6NCI - chains A and B; structure by X-ray diffraction, 2.08 A resolution.

== Chain A (and B) ==
Molecule: Phosphohydrolase (MutT/nudix family protein)
From: Bacillus cereus (strain ATCC 14579 / DSM 31 / JCM 2152 / NBRC 15305 / NCIMB 9373 / NRRL B-3711)
Notes: chain B of this document is another copy of the same molecule, construct and numbering; everything in this record applies to it too
UniProt: Q81EE8 (Q81EE8_BACCR); residues 1-205 here = UniProt positions 1-205
Chain sequence (205 residues; each row starts with the number of its first residue):
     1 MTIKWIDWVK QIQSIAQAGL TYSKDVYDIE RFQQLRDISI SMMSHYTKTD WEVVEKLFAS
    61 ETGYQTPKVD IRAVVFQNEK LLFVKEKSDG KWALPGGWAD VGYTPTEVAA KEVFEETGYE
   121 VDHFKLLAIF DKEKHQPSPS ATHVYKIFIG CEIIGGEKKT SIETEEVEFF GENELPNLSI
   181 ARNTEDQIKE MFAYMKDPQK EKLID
Unresolved in the structure: 1 (chain B: 1, 134-140)
Reported in the primary citation:
  - binding site for D-ribose: Tyr-22, Arg-31, Trp-98
  - binding site for phosphate ion: Tyr-22, Trp-98
  - conformationally variable residues (loop rearrangement, order/disorder transition): Glu-86 to Lys-91, Glu-133 to Thr-142, Lys-159 to Val-167
  - catalytic residues: Glu-163 (citing earlier work)

== How chain A and chain B interact ==
Residue-residue contacts (137):
  Ile-3(A) / Glu-52(B)
  Lys-4(A) / His-45(B)
  Lys-4(A) / Tyr-46(B)
  Trp-5(A) / Tyr-46(B)  hydrogen bond (backbone-side chain)
  Trp-5(A) / Trp-51(B)  hydrophobic
  Trp-5(A) / Glu-52(B)  hydrogen bond (side chain-backbone)
  Trp-8(A) / Ser-41(B)
  Trp-8(A) / Met-42(B)  hydrophobic
  Trp-8(A) / His-45(B)
  Trp-8(A) / Tyr-46(B)  hydrophobic
  Gln-11(A) / Ile-38(B)
  Ile-12(A) / Ile-12(B)  hydrophobic
  Ile-12(A) / Met-42(B)  hydrophobic
  Ile-15(A) / Arg-31(B)
  Ile-15(A) / Gln-34(B)
  Ile-15(A) / Leu-35(B)  hydrophobic
  Ile-15(A) / Ile-38(B)  hydrophobic
  Gly-19(A) / Arg-31(B)
  Tyr-22(A) / Arg-31(B)
  Tyr-22(A) / Trp-98(B)
  Ser-23(A) / Asp-28(B)  hydrogen bond
  Ser-23(A) / Arg-31(B)
  Asp-28(A) / Ser-23(B)  hydrogen bond
  Asp-28(A) / Asp-28(B)
  Asp-28(A) / Phe-32(B)
  Arg-31(A) / Ile-15(B)
  Arg-31(A) / Ala-18(B)
  Arg-31(A) / Gly-19(B)
  Arg-31(A) / Tyr-22(B)
  Arg-31(A) / Phe-32(B)
  Phe-32(A) / Asp-28(B)
  Phe-32(A) / Arg-31(B)
  Phe-32(A) / Phe-32(B)  hydrophobic
  Gln-34(A) / Ile-15(B)
  Leu-35(A) / Ile-12(B)  hydrophobic
  Leu-35(A) / Ile-15(B)  hydrophobic
  Leu-35(A) / Leu-35(B)  hydrophobic
  Ile-38(A) / Trp-8(B)  hydrophobic
  Ile-38(A) / Gln-11(B)
  Ile-38(A) / Ile-12(B)  hydrophobic
  Ile-38(A) / Ile-15(B)  hydrophobic
  Ser-41(A) / Trp-8(B)
  Met-42(A) / Trp-8(B)  hydrophobic
  Met-43(A) / Leu-57(B)  hydrophobic
  His-45(A) / Lys-4(B)
  His-45(A) / Trp-8(B)
  Tyr-46(A) / Lys-4(B)  hydrogen bond (side chain-backbone)
  Tyr-46(A) / Trp-5(B)  hydrogen bond (side chain-backbone)
  Tyr-46(A) / Trp-8(B)  hydrophobic
  Tyr-46(A) / Asp-50(B)  hydrogen bond
  Tyr-46(A) / Trp-51(B)  hydrophobic
  Tyr-46(A) / Val-53(B)
  Tyr-46(A) / Val-54(B)  hydrogen bond (backbone-backbone)
  Thr-47(A) / Val-54(B)
  Thr-47(A) / Glu-55(B)
  Thr-47(A) / Leu-57(B)
  Thr-47(A) / Phe-58(B)
  Lys-56(A) / Gly-63(B)
  Leu-57(A) / Phe-58(B)  hydrophobic
  Leu-57(A) / Glu-61(B)
  Leu-57(A) / Thr-62(B)
  Leu-57(A) / Gly-63(B)
  Ser-60(A) / Gln-65(B)
  Glu-61(A) / Gln-65(B)
  Glu-61(A) / Lys-68(B)  salt bridge
  Thr-62(A) / Lys-68(B)  hydrogen bond (backbone-side chain)
  Gly-63(A) / Lys-68(B)
  Tyr-64(A) / Lys-68(B)  hydrogen bond (backbone-side chain)
  Tyr-64(A) / Trp-98(B)  hydrophobic
  Tyr-64(A) / Asp-100(B)  hydrogen bond
  Gln-65(A) / Ala-99(B)
  Gln-65(A) / Val-101(B)
  Thr-66(A) / Lys-68(B)
  Thr-66(A) / Val-69(B)  hydrogen bond (side chain-backbone)
  Thr-66(A) / Trp-98(B)
  Thr-66(A) / Ala-99(B)
  Pro-67(A) / Ala-99(B)
  Lys-68(A) / Tyr-64(B)  hydrogen bond (side chain-backbone)
  Lys-68(A) / Thr-66(B)
  Val-69(A) / Thr-66(B)  hydrogen bond (backbone-side chain)
  Val-69(A) / Pro-67(B)
  Val-69(A) / Val-69(B)  hydrophobic
  Val-69(A) / Tyr-145(B)  hydrophobic
  Trp-98(A) / Tyr-64(B)  hydrophobic
  Trp-98(A) / Thr-66(B)
  Ala-99(A) / Thr-66(B)
  Ala-99(A) / Pro-67(B)
  Ala-99(A) / Tyr-145(B)
  Asp-100(A) / Tyr-64(B)  hydrogen bond
  Val-101(A) / Thr-66(B)
  Val-101(A) / His-143(B)
  Gly-102(A) / Glu-133(B)
  Gly-102(A) / His-143(B)
  Tyr-103(A) / Asp-131(B)
  Tyr-103(A) / Glu-133(B)
  Tyr-103(A) / Tyr-145(B)  hydrogen bond (backbone-side chain)
  Thr-104(A) / Asp-131(B)
  Thr-104(A) / Glu-133(B)
  Thr-104(A) / Tyr-145(B)
  Thr-104(A) / Asp-205(B)  hydrogen bond (side chain-backbone)
  Pro-105(A) / Tyr-145(B)
  Pro-105(A) / Asp-205(B)
  Thr-106(A) / Ile-204(B)
  Thr-106(A) / Asp-205(B)  hydrogen bond (side chain-backbone)
  Val-108(A) / Tyr-145(B)
  Lys-125(A) / Glu-201(B)  salt bridge
  Leu-126(A) / Leu-126(B)  hydrophobic
  Leu-126(A) / Ile-129(B)  hydrophobic
  Leu-126(A) / Leu-203(B)
  Leu-126(A) / Ile-204(B)  hydrophobic
  Ile-129(A) / Leu-126(B)  hydrophobic
  Ile-129(A) / Ile-129(B)  hydrophobic
  Ile-129(A) / Ile-147(B)  hydrophobic
  Asp-131(A) / Tyr-103(B)
  Asp-131(A) / Thr-104(B)
  Pro-139(A) / Leu-57(B)
  Ser-140(A) / Leu-57(B)
  Ala-141(A) / Leu-57(B)
  Ala-141(A) / Phe-58(B)  hydrophobic
  Thr-142(A) / Glu-61(B)  hydrogen bond
  His-143(A) / Gly-102(B)  hydrogen bond (side chain-backbone)
  His-143(A) / Tyr-103(B)
  Tyr-145(A) / Ala-99(B)
  Tyr-145(A) / Tyr-103(B)  hydrogen bond (side chain-backbone)
  Tyr-145(A) / Thr-104(B)
  Tyr-145(A) / Pro-105(B)
  Tyr-145(A) / Val-108(B)
  Ile-147(A) / Ile-129(B)  hydrophobic
  Ile-149(A) / Ile-204(B)  hydrophobic
  Glu-201(A) / Lys-125(B)
  Lys-202(A) / Lys-202(B)
  Ile-204(A) / Thr-106(B)
  Ile-204(A) / Leu-126(B)  hydrophobic
  Ile-204(A) / Ile-149(B)  hydrophobic
  Asp-205(A) / Thr-104(B)  hydrogen bond (backbone-side chain)
  Asp-205(A) / Pro-105(B)
  Asp-205(A) / Thr-106(B)  hydrogen bond (backbone-side chain)
Also at the interface, not in a pair above, chain A (76 interface residues in all): Thr-2, Ile-6, Val-9, Lys-10, Ser-14, Gln-17, Ala-18, Lys-24, Asp-25, Lys-48, Thr-49, Val-54, Phe-58, Phe-124, Ala-128, Leu-203
Also at the interface, not in a pair above, chain B (64 interface residues in all): Ile-3, Ile-71, Ala-128

== Overview ==
The interface between chain A and chain B involves 76 residues on one side and 64 on the other; the contacts
include 23 hydrogen bonds and 2 salt bridges. Polar pairs include Glu-61(A)/Lys-68(B), Lys-125(A)/Glu-201(B)
and Trp-5(A)/Tyr-46(B). The paper reports the catalytic residue Glu-163(A); a binding site for D-ribose at
Tyr-22(A), Arg-31(A) and Trp-98(A).
Chain A and chain B are both Phosphohydrolase (MutT/nudix family protein) (Bacillus cereus (strain ATCC 14579
/ DSM 31 / JCM 2152 / NBRC 15305 / NCIMB 9373 / NRRL B-3711)); the structure, Crystal structure of CDP-Chase:
Vector data collection, was determined by X-ray diffraction (same publication as 6NCH and 6NCK).
